Entry 2V7J (X-ray diffraction, 2.00 A resolution); this record covers chain A.

== Chain A ==
Protein: PRNB
From: Pseudomonas fluorescens
UniProtKB: P95481 (P95481_PSEFL); residues 1-361 here = UniProt positions 1-361
Sequence (361 residues; row label = number of the first residue in the row):
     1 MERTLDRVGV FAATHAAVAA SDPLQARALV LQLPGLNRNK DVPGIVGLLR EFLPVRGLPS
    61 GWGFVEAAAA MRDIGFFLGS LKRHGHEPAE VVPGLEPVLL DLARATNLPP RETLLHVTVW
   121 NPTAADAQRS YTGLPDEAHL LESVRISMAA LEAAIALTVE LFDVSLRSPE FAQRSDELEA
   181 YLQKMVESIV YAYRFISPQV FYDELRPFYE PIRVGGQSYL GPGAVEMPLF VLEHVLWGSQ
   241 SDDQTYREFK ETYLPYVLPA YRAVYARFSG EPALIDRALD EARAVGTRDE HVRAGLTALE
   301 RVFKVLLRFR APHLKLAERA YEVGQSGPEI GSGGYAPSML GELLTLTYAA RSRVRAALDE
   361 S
Unresolved in the structure: 1-3, 324-335, 359-361
Sequence notes: engineered mutation Ser21 (Cys in P95481), Ser60 (Cys in P95481), Ser175 (Cys in P95481)
Ion coordination: heme Fe: His313 (together with tryptophan)
Residues lining bound ligands:
  - heme (HEM): Ser143, Val144, Ser147, Met185, Ser188, Ile189, Ala192, Ile196, Phe201, Ala224, Val225, Met227, Leu229, Phe249, Phe309, Arg310, His313, Leu316, Ala317, Ala320, Tyr321, Pro337, Met339, Leu340, Leu343
  - tryptophan (TRP): Leu114, Leu140, Ser143, Val144, Phe201, Tyr209, Pro222, Gly223, Ala224, Val225, His313

== Summary ==
Bound to chain A: tryptophan and heme.
Chain A is PRNB (Pseudomonas fluorescens); the structure, PrnB L-tryptophan complex, was determined by X-ray
diffraction, deposited together with 2V7I, 2V7K, 2V7L and 2V7M.
